3UNC - chains A and B; structure by X-ray diffraction, 1.65 A resolution.

Chain A (and B):
Protein: Xanthine dehydrogenase/oxidase
Source organism: Bos taurus
Notes: EC 1.17.1.4, 1.17.3.2; chain B of this document is another copy of the same molecule, construct and numbering; everything in this record applies to it too
UniProtKB: P80457 (XDH_BOVIN); residue numbers follow UniProt; this construct covers 1-1332
Amino-acid sequence (1332 residues; each row starts with the number of its first residue):
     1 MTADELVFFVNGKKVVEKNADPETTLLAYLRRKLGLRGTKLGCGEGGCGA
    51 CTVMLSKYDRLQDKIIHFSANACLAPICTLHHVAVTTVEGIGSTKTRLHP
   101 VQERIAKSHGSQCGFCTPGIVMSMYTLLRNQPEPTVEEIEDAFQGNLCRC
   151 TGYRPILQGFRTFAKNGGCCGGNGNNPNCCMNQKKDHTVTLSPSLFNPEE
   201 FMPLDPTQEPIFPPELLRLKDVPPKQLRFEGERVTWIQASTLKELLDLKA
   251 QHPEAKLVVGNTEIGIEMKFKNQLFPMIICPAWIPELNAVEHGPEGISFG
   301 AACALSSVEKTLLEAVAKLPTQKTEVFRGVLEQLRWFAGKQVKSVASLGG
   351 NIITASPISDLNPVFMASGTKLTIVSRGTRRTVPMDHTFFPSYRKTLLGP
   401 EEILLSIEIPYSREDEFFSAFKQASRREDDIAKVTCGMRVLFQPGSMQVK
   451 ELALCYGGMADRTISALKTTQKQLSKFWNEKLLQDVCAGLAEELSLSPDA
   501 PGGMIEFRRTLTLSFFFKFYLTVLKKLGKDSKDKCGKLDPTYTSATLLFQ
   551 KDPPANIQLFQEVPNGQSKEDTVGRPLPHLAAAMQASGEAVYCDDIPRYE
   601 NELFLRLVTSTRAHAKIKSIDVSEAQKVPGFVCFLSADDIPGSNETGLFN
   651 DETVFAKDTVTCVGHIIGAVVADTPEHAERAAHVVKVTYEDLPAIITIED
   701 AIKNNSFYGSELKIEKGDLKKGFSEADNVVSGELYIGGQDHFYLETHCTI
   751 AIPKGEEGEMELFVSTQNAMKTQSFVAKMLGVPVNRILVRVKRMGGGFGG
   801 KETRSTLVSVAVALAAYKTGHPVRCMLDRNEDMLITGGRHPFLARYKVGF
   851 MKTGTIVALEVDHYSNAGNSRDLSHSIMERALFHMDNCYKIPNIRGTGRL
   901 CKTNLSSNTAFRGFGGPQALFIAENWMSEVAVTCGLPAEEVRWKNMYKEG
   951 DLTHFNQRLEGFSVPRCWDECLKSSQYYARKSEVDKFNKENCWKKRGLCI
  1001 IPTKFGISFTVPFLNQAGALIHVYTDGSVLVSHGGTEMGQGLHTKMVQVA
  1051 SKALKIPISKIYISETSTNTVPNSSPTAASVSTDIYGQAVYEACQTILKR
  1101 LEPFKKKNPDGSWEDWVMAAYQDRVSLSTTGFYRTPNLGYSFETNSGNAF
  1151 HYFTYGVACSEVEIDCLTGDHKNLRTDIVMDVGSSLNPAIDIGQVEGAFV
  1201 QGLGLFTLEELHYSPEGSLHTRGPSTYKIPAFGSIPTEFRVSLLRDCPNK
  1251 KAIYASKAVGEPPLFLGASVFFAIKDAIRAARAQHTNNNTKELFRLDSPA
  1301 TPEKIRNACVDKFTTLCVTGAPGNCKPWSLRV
Unresolved in the structure: 1-2, 165-192, 529-536, 1318-1325 (chain B: 1-2, 165-192, 529-536, 1320-1324)
Bound ions: 2Fe-2S cluster Fe site 1: C43, C48, C51, C73; 2Fe-2S cluster Fe site 2: C113, C116, C148, C150; Ca2+: A867, S870, R871, S874, S907, N908
Small-molecule neighbours:
  - carbonate ion (CO3): R839, H840, I877, T909, A910, F911, F914, G915, Q918
  - FAD (flavin-adenine dinucleotide): E45, G46, G47, L74, K256, L257, V258, V259, G260, N261, T262, E263, I264, I266, L287, A301, L305, W336, F337, A338, V342, V345, A346, S347, G349, G350, N351, I353, T354, I358, S359, D360, L398, I403, L404, K422, D429, D430
  - 2Fe-2S cluster (FES), molecule 1: K40, L41, G42, C43, G44, G46, G47, C48, G49, A50, C51, N71, C73
  - 2Fe-2S cluster (FES), molecule 2: S111, Q112, C113, G114, F115, C116, C148, R149, C150, T151, L744
  - MTE (phosphonic acidmono-(2-amino-5,6-dimercapto-4-oxo-3,7,8a,9,10,10a-hexahydro-4H-8-oxa-1,3,9,10-tetraaza-anthracen-7-ylmethyl)ester): Q112, C113, C150, G796, G797, F798, G799, R912, M1038, G1039, Q1040, L1042, T1077, A1078, A1079, S1080, V1081, S1082, T1083, Q1194, G1260, E1261
  - 2-hydroxybenzoic acid (SAL): E802, L873, S876, R880, F914, S1008, F1009, T1010, V1011, L1014, A1078, A1079
UniProt features mapped onto this chain:
  - active site: E1261 (Proton acceptor)
  - binding site ([2Fe-2S] cluster): C43, C48, C51, C73, C113, C116, C148, C150
  - binding site (FAD): L257 to I264, F337, S347 to N351, D360, L404, K422
  - binding site (Mo-molybdopterin): Q767, F798, R912, A1079
  - binding site (substrate): E802, R880, F914, T1010
  - mutagenesis: R335 (R335A: Promotes conversion to the oxidase form that utilizes molecular oxygen as electron acceptor. Interferes with normal conversion to the dehydrogenase form by reducing agents), W336 (W336A: Promotes conversion to the oxidase form that utilizes molecular oxygen as electron acceptor. Interferes with normal conversion to the dehydrogenase form by reducing agents), R427 (R427Q: Promotes conversion to the oxidase form that utilizes molecular oxygen as electron acceptor. Interferes with normal conversion to the dehydrogenase form by reducing agents)
From the paper describing this entry:
  - binding site for flavin-adenine dinucleotide: E263, D360, D429

How chain A and chain B interact:
Pairs across the interface - 129 pairs, chain A then chain B:
  K95(A) - G755(B)  hydrogen bond (side chain-backbone)
  M584(A) - E756(B)
  M584(A) - E757(B)
  E589(A) - G755(B)
  E589(A) - E756(B)
  A590(A) - E756(B)
  V591(A) - K754(B)
  V591(A) - E756(B)  hydrogen bond (backbone-side chain)
  P597(A) - Y599(B)
  P597(A) - N601(B)
  R598(A) - Y599(B)
  R598(A) - E600(B)  salt bridge
  Y599(A) - P597(B)
  Y599(A) - R598(B)
  Y599(A) - Y599(B)  hydrogen bond
  Y599(A) - E600(B)
  E600(A) - R32(B)
  E600(A) - R598(B)  salt bridge
  E600(A) - Y599(B)
  E600(A) - E600(B)
  N601(A) - R37(B)
  N601(A) - P597(B)
  K754(A) - V591(B)
  G755(A) - K95(B)  hydrogen bond (backbone-side chain)
  G755(A) - E589(B)
  E756(A) - M584(B)
  E756(A) - E589(B)
  E756(A) - A590(B)
  E756(A) - V591(B)  hydrogen bond (side chain-backbone)
  E756(A) - K792(B)  salt bridge
  E756(A) - R793(B)  salt bridge
  E757(A) - M584(B)
  E757(A) - Y1062(B)
  E759(A) - K792(B)  salt bridge
  E759(A) - Y1062(B)  hydrogen bond
  E759(A) - S1064(B)  hydrogen bond
  E761(A) - R790(B)  salt bridge
  M770(A) - T1025(B)
  Q773(A) - Y1024(B)
  P783(A) - D1026(B)
  P783(A) - S1028(B)
  V784(A) - Y1024(B)  hydrophobic
  V784(A) - D1026(B)  hydrogen bond (backbone-side chain)
  V784(A) - S1028(B)
  N785(A) - Y1024(B)
  N785(A) - S1028(B)  hydrogen bond (backbone-side chain)
  N785(A) - V1029(B)  hydrogen bond (side chain-backbone)
  N785(A) - L1030(B)
  N785(A) - K1060(B)
  N785(A) - Y1062(B)
  R786(A) - Y1062(B)
  R790(A) - E761(B)  salt bridge
  R790(A) - R790(B)
  K792(A) - E756(B)  salt bridge
  K792(A) - E759(B)  salt bridge
  R793(A) - E756(B)  salt bridge
  P1012(A) - R1124(B)  hydrogen bond (backbone-side chain)
  F1013(A) - Y1121(B)  hydrophobic
  F1013(A) - Q1122(B)
  F1013(A) - R1124(B)
  L1014(A) - Y1121(B)
  N1015(A) - R1124(B)  hydrogen bond (backbone-side chain)
  Q1016(A) - Y1121(B)  hydrogen bond (side chain-backbone)
  Q1016(A) - R1124(B)
  L1020(A) - L1020(B)  hydrophobic
  H1022(A) - N1069(B)  hydrogen bond (side chain-backbone)
  H1022(A) - T1070(B)
  H1022(A) - P1072(B)
  V1023(A) - N1073(B)  hydrogen bond (backbone-side chain)
  Y1024(A) - Q773(B)
  Y1024(A) - V784(B)  hydrophobic
  Y1024(A) - N785(B)
  Y1024(A) - T1068(B)  hydrogen bond (side chain-backbone)
  Y1024(A) - N1069(B)
  Y1024(A) - P1072(B)  hydrophobic
  Y1024(A) - N1073(B)
  T1025(A) - M770(B)
  T1025(A) - N1073(B)  hydrogen bond (backbone-side chain)
  D1026(A) - P783(B)
  D1026(A) - V784(B)  hydrogen bond (side chain-backbone)
  S1028(A) - P783(B)
  S1028(A) - V784(B)
  S1028(A) - N785(B)  hydrogen bond (side chain-backbone)
  V1029(A) - N785(B)  hydrogen bond (backbone-side chain)
  L1030(A) - N785(B)
  L1030(A) - N1069(B)
  K1060(A) - N785(B)
  Y1062(A) - E757(B)
  Y1062(A) - E759(B)  hydrogen bond
  Y1062(A) - N785(B)
  Y1062(A) - R786(B)
  S1064(A) - E759(B)  hydrogen bond
  T1068(A) - Y1024(B)  hydrogen bond (backbone-side chain)
  N1069(A) - H1022(B)  hydrogen bond (backbone-side chain)
  N1069(A) - Y1024(B)
  N1069(A) - L1030(B)
  N1069(A) - T1070(B)
  T1070(A) - H1022(B)
  T1070(A) - N1069(B)
  P1072(A) - H1022(B)
  P1072(A) - Y1024(B)  hydrophobic
  P1072(A) - S1128(B)
  N1073(A) - V1023(B)  hydrogen bond (side chain-backbone)
  N1073(A) - Y1024(B)
  N1073(A) - T1025(B)  hydrogen bond (side chain-backbone)
  N1073(A) - Y1121(B)
  N1073(A) - L1127(B)
  Y1121(A) - M770(B)
  Y1121(A) - F1013(B)  hydrophobic
  Y1121(A) - L1014(B)
  Y1121(A) - Q1016(B)  hydrogen bond (backbone-side chain)
  Y1121(A) - N1073(B)
  Q1122(A) - F1013(B)
  D1123(A) - R1134(B)  hydrogen bond (backbone-side chain)
  R1124(A) - P1012(B)  hydrogen bond (side chain-backbone)
  R1124(A) - F1013(B)
  R1124(A) - N1015(B)  hydrogen bond (side chain-backbone)
  R1124(A) - Q1016(B)
  R1124(A) - F1132(B)
  R1124(A) - R1134(B)
  R1124(A) - T1135(B)  hydrogen bond (side chain-backbone)
  S1126(A) - F1132(B)
  L1127(A) - N1073(B)
  S1128(A) - P1072(B)
  F1132(A) - R1124(B)
  F1132(A) - S1126(B)
  R1134(A) - D1123(B)  salt bridge
  R1134(A) - R1124(B)
  T1135(A) - R1124(B)  hydrogen bond (backbone-side chain)
Also at the interface, not in a pair above, chain A (64 interface residues in all): R32, R37, L788, I1061, V1125, T1129, T1130
Also at the interface, not in a pair above, chain B (65 interface residues in all): L788, I1061, E1065, V1125, T1129, T1130

In short:
64 residues of chain A face 65 of chain B across their interface, with 32 hydrogen bonds and 11 salt bridges.
Polar contacts include R598(A)-E600(B), E756(A)-K792(B) and E756(A)-R793(B). Chain A binds 2Fe-2S cluster,
compound MTE, flavin-adenine dinucleotide, 2-hydroxybenzoic acid and carbonate ion. From the paper: a binding
site for flavin-adenine dinucleotide at E263(A), D360(A) and D429(A).
Chain A and chain B are both Xanthine dehydrogenase/oxidase (Bos taurus); the structure, Crystal Structure of
Bovine Milk Xanthine Dehydrogenase to 1.65A Resolution, was determined by X-ray diffraction together with
3UNA, 3UNI, 3AX7 and 3AX9 from the same study.
